3RGB - chains A and F of the 9 polymer chains in the assembly; structure by X-ray diffraction, 2.80 A resolution.

# Chain A
Molecule: Methane monooxygenase subunit B2
Organism: Methylococcus capsulatus
Notes: EC 1.14.13.25
Reference sequence: Q49104 (Q49104_METCA); residues 1-414 here = UniProt positions 1-414
Sequence (414 residues; row label = number of the first residue in the row):
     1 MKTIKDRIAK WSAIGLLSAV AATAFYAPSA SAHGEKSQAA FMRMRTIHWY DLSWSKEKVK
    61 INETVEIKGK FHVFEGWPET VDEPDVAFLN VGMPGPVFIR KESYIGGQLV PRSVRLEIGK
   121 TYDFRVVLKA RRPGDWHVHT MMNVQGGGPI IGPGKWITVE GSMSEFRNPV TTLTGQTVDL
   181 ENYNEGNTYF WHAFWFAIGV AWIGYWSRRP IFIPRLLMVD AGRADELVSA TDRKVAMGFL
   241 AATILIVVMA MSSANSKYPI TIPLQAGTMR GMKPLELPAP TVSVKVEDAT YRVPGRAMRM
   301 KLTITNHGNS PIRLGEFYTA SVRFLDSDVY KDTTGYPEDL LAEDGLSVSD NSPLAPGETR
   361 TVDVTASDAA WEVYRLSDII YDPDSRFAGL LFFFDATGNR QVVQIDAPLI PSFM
Unresolved in the structure: 1-32
Bound ions: dinuclear copper ion: His-33, His-137, His-139; Cu ion: His-48, His-72; Zn2+ near Glu-57 (its only coordinating residue here)

# Chain F
Molecule: Methane monooxygenase subunit A2
Organism: Methylococcus capsulatus
Notes: EC 1.14.13.25
Reference sequence: Q607G3 (Q607G3_METCA); residue numbers follow UniProt; this construct covers 1-247
Sequence (247 residues; row label = number of the first residue in the row):
     1 MSAAQSAVRS HAEAVQVSRT IDWMALFVVF FVIVGSYHIH AMLTMGDWDF WSDWKDRRLW
    61 VTVTPIVLVT FPAAVQSYLW ERYRLPWGAT VCVLGLLLGE WINRYFNFWG WTYFPINFVF
   121 PASLVPGAII LDTVLMLSGS YLFTAIVGAM GWGLIFYPGN WPIIAPLHVP VEYNGMLMSI
   181 ADIQGYNYVR TGTPEYIRMV EKGTLRTFGK DVAPVSAFFS AFMSILIYFM WHFIGRWFSN
   241 ERFLQST
Unresolved in the structure: 1-6, 192-212, 246-247
Bound ions: Zn2+: His-11 (shared with 1 residue of chain G)

# Interface between chain A and chain F
Residue-residue contacts (8; chain A residue first):
  Asp-288(A) / Glu-172(F)
  Tyr-381(A) / Arg-57(F)  hydrogen bond (backbone-side chain)
  Ser-385(A) / Leu-177(F)
  Pro-408(A) / Gly-175(F)
  Ile-410(A) / Glu-172(F)
  Ile-410(A) / Gly-175(F)
  Pro-411(A) / Leu-177(F)
  Phe-413(A) / Pro-170(F)  hydrophobic
Other interface residues (no listed pair), chain A (8 interface residues in all): Pro-383
Other interface residues (no listed pair), chain F (6 interface residues in all): Met-176

# In short
The interface between chain A and chain F involves 8 residues on one side and 6 on the other, with 1 hydrogen
bond. Its one hydrogen-bonded contact is Tyr-381(A)/Arg-57(F). The dinuclear copper ion site is built by
His-33(A), His-137(A) and His-139(A).
Chain A is Methane monooxygenase subunit B2 and chain F is Methane monooxygenase subunit A2, both from
Methylococcus capsulatus; the structure, Crystal structure of particulate methane monooxygenase from
Methylococcus capsulatus (Bath), was determined by X-ray diffraction, deposited together with 3RFR.
